Entry 6SE6 (electron microscopy, 3.50 A resolution); this record covers chains H and J of the 11 polymer chains in the assembly.

Chain H:
Protein: Histone H2B type 1-C/E/F/G/I
From: Homo sapiens
UniProt: P62807 (H2B1C_HUMAN); residues 0-125 here correspond to UniProt positions 1-126 (UniProt number = residue number + 1)
Chain sequence (126 residues; each row starts with the number of its first residue; numbering starts at 0):
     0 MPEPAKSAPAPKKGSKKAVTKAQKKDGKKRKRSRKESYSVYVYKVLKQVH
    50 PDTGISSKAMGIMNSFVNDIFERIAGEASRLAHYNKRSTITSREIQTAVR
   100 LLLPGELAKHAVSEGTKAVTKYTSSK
Not modelled in the structure: 0-34, 125
Curated features (UniProtKB/Swiss-Prot):
  - modified residue: Pro1 (N-acetylproline), Glu2 (ADP-ribosyl glutamic acid), Lys5 (N6-(2-hydroxyisobutyryl)lysine), Ser6 (ADP-ribosylserine), Lys11 (N6-(beta-hydroxybutyryl)lysine), Lys12 (N6-(2-hydroxyisobutyryl)lysine), Ser14 (Phosphoserine), Lys15 (N6-acetyllysine), Lys16 (N6-(beta-hydroxybutyryl)lysine), Lys20 (N6-(2-hydroxyisobutyryl)lysine), Lys23 (N6-(2-hydroxyisobutyryl)lysine), Lys24 (N6-(2-hydroxyisobutyryl)lysine), Lys34 (N6-(2-hydroxyisobutyryl)lysine), Glu35 (PolyADP-ribosyl glutamic acid), Ser36 (Phosphoserine), Lys43 (N6-(2-hydroxyisobutyryl)lysine), Lys46 (N6-(2-hydroxyisobutyryl)lysine), Lys57 (N6,N6-dimethyllysine), Arg79 (Dimethylated arginine), Lys85 (N6,N6,N6-trimethyllysine) and 6 more in UniProt
  - glycosylation: Ser112 (O-linked (GlcNAc) serine)
  - cross-link (Glycyl lysine isopeptide (Lys-Gly)): Lys5 (interchain with G-Cter in SUMO2), Lys20 (interchain with G-Cter in SUMO2), Lys34 (interchain with G-Cter in ubiquitin), Lys120 (interchain with G-Cter in ubiquitin)

Chain J:
Molecule: 145-nt DNA strand
From: synthetic construct
Sequence (145 nucleotides; each row starts with the number of its first residue; numbers below 1 keep their minus sign (DA-72 is residue -72)):
   -72 ATCGATGTATATATCTGACACGTGCCTGGAGACTAGGGAGTAATCCCCTT
   -22 GGCGGTTAAAACGCGGGGGACAGCGCGTACGTGCGTTTAAGCGGTGCTAG
    28 AGCTGTCTACGACCAATTGAGCGGCCTCGGCACCGGGATTCTGAT

Interface between chain H and chain J:
Contacting residue pairs (10):
  Tyr42(H) with DA-53(J), hydrogen bond to the phosphate
  Gly53(H) with DA-53(J), phosphate contact
  Ser55(H) with DC-54(J), hydrogen bond to the phosphate
  Ser56(H) with DC-54(J), hydrogen bond to the phosphate
  Arg86(H) with DA-34(J), phosphate contact; DG-33(J), salt bridge to the phosphate
  Ser87(H) with DG-35(J), hydrogen bond to the phosphate; DA-34(J), hydrogen bond to the phosphate
  Thr88(H) with DG-35(J), phosphate contact; DA-34(J), hydrogen bond to the phosphate
Other interface residues (no listed pair), chain H (9 interface residues in all): Ile54, Lys85
Other interface residues (no listed pair), chain J (6 interface residues in all): DC-52

In short:
9 residues of chain H and 6 residues of chain J are in contact; the contacts include 6 hydrogen bonds and 1
salt bridge. Polar pairs include Tyr42(H)-DA-53(J), Ser55(H)-DC-54(J) and Ser56(H)-DC-54(J).
Here chain H is Histone H2B type 1-C/E/F/G/I (Homo sapiens) and chain J is a 145-nt DNA strand (synthetic
construct). Entry 6SE6 (Class2 : CENP-A nucleosome in complex with CENP-C central region) was determined by
electron microscopy (same publication as 6SE0, 6SEE, 6SEF and 6SEG).
